Entry 9DTR (electron microscopy, 2.31 A resolution); this record covers chains 5 and A of the 47 polymer chains in the assembly.

# Chain 5
Molecule: U5 snRNA
Organism: Saccharomyces cerevisiae
Sequence (214 nucleotides; numbered 1 to 214; the number before each row is that of its first residue):
     1 AAGCAGCUUUACAGAUCAAUGGCGGAGGGAGGUCAACAUCAAGAACUGUG
    51 GGCCUUUUAUUGCCUAUAGAACUUAUAACGAACAUGGUUCUUGCCUUUUA
   101 CCAGAACCAUCCGGGUGUUGUCUCCAUAGAAACAGGUAAAGCUGUCCGUU
   151 ACUGUGGGCUUGCCAUAUUUUUUGGAACUUUUCUGCCCUUUUUCUCAAUG
   201 AGUAAGGAGGGCGU
Unresolved in the structure: 1, 27, 128, 165-166, 179-214

# Chain A
Name: Pre-mRNA-splicing factor 8
Organism: Saccharomyces cerevisiae
Reference sequence: P33334 (PRP8_YEAST); residue numbers follow UniProt; this construct covers 1-2413
Chain sequence (2413 residues; row label = number of the first residue in the row):
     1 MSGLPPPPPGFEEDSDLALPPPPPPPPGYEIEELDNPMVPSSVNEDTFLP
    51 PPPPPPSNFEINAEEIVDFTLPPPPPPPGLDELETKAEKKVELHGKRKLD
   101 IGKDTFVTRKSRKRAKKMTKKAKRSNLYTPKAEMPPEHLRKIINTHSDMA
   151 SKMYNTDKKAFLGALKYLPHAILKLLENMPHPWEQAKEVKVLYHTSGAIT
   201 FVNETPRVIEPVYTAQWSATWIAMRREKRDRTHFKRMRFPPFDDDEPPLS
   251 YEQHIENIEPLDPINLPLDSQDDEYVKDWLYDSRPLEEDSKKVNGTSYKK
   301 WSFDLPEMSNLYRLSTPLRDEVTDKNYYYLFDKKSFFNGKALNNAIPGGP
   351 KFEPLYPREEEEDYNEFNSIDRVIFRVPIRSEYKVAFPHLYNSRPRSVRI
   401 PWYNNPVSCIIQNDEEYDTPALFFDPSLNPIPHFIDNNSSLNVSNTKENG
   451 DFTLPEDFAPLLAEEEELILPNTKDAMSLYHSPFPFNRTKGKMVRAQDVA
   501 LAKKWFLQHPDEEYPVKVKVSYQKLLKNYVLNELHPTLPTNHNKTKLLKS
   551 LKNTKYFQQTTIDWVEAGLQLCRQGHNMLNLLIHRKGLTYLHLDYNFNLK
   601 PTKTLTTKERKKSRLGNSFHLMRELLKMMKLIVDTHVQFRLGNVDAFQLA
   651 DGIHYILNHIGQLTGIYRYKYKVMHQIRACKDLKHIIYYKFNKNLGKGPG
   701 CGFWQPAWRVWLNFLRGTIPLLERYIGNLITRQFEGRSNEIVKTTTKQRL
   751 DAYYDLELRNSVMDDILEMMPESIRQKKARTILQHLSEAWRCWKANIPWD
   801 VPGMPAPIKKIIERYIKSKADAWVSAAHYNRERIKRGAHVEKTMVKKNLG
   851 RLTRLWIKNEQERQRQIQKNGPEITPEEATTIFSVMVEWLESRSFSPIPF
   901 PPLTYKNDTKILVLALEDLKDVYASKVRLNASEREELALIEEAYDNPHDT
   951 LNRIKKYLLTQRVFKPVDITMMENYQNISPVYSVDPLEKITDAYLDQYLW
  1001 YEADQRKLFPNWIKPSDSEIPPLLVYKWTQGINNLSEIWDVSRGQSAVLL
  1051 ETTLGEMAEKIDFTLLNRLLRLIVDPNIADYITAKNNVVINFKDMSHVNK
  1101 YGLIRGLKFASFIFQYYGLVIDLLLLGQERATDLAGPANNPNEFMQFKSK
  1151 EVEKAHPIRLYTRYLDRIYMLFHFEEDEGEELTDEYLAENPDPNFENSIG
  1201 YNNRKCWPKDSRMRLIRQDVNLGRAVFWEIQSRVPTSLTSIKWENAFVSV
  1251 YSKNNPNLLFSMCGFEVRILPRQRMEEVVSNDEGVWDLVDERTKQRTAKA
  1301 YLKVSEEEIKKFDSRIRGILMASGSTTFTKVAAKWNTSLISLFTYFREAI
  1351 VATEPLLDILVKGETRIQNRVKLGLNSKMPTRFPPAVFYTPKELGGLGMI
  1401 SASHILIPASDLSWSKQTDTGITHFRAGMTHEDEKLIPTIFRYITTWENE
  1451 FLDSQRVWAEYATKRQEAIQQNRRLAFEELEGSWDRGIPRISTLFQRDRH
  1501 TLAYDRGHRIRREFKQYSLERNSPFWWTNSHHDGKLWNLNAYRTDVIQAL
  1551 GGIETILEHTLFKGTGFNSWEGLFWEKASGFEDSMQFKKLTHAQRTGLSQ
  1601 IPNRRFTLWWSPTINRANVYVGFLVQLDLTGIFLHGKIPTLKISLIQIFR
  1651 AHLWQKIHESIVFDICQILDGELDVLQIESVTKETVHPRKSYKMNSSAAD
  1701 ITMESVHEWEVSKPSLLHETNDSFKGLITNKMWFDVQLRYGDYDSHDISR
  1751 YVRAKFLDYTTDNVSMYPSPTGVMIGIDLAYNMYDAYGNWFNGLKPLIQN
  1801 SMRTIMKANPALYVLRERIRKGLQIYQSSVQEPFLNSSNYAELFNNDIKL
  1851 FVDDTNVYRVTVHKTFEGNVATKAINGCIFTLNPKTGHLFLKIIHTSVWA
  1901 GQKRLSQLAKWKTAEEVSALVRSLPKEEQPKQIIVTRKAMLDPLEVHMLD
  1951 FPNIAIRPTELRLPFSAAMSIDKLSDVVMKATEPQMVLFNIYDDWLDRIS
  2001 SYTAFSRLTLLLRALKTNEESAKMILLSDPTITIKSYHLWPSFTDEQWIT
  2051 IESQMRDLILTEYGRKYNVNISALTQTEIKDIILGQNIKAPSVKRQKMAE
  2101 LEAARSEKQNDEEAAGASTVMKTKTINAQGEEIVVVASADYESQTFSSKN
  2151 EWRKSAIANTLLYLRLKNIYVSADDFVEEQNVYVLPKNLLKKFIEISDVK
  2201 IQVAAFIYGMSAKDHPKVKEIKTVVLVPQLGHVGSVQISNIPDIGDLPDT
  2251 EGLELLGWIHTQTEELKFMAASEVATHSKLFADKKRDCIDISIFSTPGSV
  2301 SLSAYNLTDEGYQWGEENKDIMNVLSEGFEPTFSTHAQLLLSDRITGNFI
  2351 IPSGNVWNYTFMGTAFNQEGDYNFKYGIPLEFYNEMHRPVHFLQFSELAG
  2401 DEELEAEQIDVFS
Unresolved in the structure: 1-126, 358-365, 434-450, 772-777, 2108-2413
Small-molecule neighbours: inositol hexakisphosphate (IHP): Lys228, Arg236, Lys517, Tyr655, His659, Lys684, His685, Tyr688, Tyr689, Asn692, Lys697, Gly698, Pro699
Swiss-Prot annotation at these positions:
  - region: Met1585 to Leu1598 (Important for branch point selection)
  - mutagenesis: His1658 (H1658S: No effect on viability), Glu1684 (E1684Q: No effect on viability), His1687 (H1687S: No effect on viability), Asp1700 (D1700N: No effect on viability), Asp1735 (D1735N: No effect on viability), Asp1853 (D1853A: Alters protein folding. Severely impaired growth. Strongly reduced growth at 35 degrees Celsius; when associated with A-1854; D1853N: Reduced growth at 30 degrees Celsius ...), Asp1854 (D1854A: Reduced growth at 30 degrees Celsius. Strongly reduced growth at 16 degrees Celsius. Strongly reduced growth at 35 degrees Celsius; when associated with A-1853 ...), Thr1855 (T1855A: Reduced growth at 30 degrees Celsius. Strongly reduced growth at 16 degrees Celsius), Thr1936 (T1936A: Reduced growth at 30 degrees Celsius. Strongly reduced growth at 16 degrees Celsius), Arg1937 (R1937K: Severely impaired growth. Reduced growth at 30 degrees Celsius. Strongly reduced growth at 16 degrees Celsius)
From the paper describing this entry:
  - mutagenesis - V1862L, G1868R, T1982S: increased growth in response to fyv6Delta

# How chain 5 and chain A interact
Pairs across the interface - 115 pairs, chain 5 then chain A:
  G31(5) - Asn294(A)  sugar contact
  G31(5) - Gly295(A)  phosphate contact
  G32(5) - Gly295(A)  phosphate contact
  G32(5) - Thr296(A)  hydrogen bond to the phosphate
  G32(5) - Ser297(A)  hydrogen bond to the phosphate
  U33(5) - Lys190(A)  sugar contact
  U33(5) - Glu204(A)  base contact
  U33(5) - Thr205(A)  hydrogen bond to the base
  U33(5) - Arg207(A)  hydrogen bond to the sugar
  U33(5) - Arg284(A)  hydrogen bond to the base
  U33(5) - Thr296(A)  hydrogen bond to the phosphate
  U33(5) - Ser297(A)  phosphate contact
  U33(5) - Tyr298(A)  base contact
  C34(5) - Tyr128(A)  hydrogen bond to the sugar
  C34(5) - Lys190(A)  salt bridge to the phosphate
  C34(5) - Lys552(A)  salt bridge to the phosphate
  A35(5) - Tyr128(A)  hydrogen bond to the sugar
  A35(5) - Lys549(A)  phosphate contact
  A35(5) - Lys552(A)  salt bridge to the phosphate
  A36(5) - Lys549(A)  salt bridge to the phosphate
  C37(5) - Lys544(A)  salt bridge to the phosphate
  A38(5) - Lys544(A)  salt bridge to the phosphate
  C40(5) - Asn541(A)  hydrogen bond to the base
  A41(5) - Asn541(A)  hydrogen bond to the phosphate
  U76(5) - Lys334(A)  hydrogen bond to the phosphate
  U76(5) - Trp402(A)  stacking on the base
  U76(5) - Asn405(A)  base contact
  A77(5) - Lys334(A)  salt bridge to the phosphate
  A77(5) - Arg399(A)  salt bridge to the phosphate
  C79(5) - Pro539(A)  base contact
  C79(5) - Thr540(A)  base contact
  C79(5) - Asn541(A)  base contact
  G80(5) - Lys492(A)  salt bridge to the phosphate
  G80(5) - Arg495(A)  base contact
  G80(5) - Pro539(A)  base contact
  A81(5) - Phe484(A)  stacking on the base
  A81(5) - Arg488(A)  base contact
  A82(5) - Gln497(A)  sugar contact
  A82(5) - Asp498(A)  hydrogen bond to the sugar
  A82(5) - Ala500(A)  phosphate contact
  A82(5) - Lys503(A)  salt bridge to the phosphate
  A82(5) - Arg709(A)  hydrogen bond to the phosphate
  C83(5) - Lys503(A)  salt bridge to the phosphate
  C83(5) - Asn532(A)  sugar contact
  C83(5) - Arg709(A)  salt bridge to the phosphate
  C83(5) - Asn713(A)  hydrogen bond to the sugar
  A84(5) - Asn532(A)  hydrogen bond to the phosphate
  A84(5) - Thr537(A)  hydrogen bond to the base
  A84(5) - Gln676(A)  phosphate contact
  A84(5) - Asn713(A)  hydrogen bond to the sugar
  A84(5) - Phe714(A)  hydrogen bond to the sugar
  A84(5) - Arg716(A)  base contact
  A84(5) - Gly717(A)  hydrogen bond to the sugar
  U85(5) - Thr537(A)  base contact
  U85(5) - Lys670(A)  phosphate contact
  U85(5) - Lys672(A)  phosphate contact
  U85(5) - Gln676(A)  phosphate contact
  U85(5) - Gly717(A)  hydrogen bond to the sugar
  G86(5) - Lys670(A)  salt bridge to the phosphate
  G86(5) - Lys672(A)  salt bridge to the phosphate
  G86(5) - Leu721(A)  sugar contact
  G86(5) - Arg724(A)  sugar contact
  U92(5) - Arg836(A)  salt bridge to the phosphate
  C94(5) - Asn1369(A)  phosphate contact
  C94(5) - Lys1378(A)  hydrogen bond to the sugar
  C95(5) - His839(A)  base contact
  C95(5) - Arg1366(A)  phosphate contact
  C95(5) - Asn1369(A)  hydrogen bond to the phosphate
  C95(5) - Leu1373(A)  phosphate contact
  U96(5) - Arg1370(A)  salt bridge to the phosphate
  U97(5) - Lys747(A)  hydrogen bond to the sugar
  U97(5) - His839(A)  phosphate contact
  U97(5) - Glu841(A)  phosphate contact
  U97(5) - Lys842(A)  hydrogen bond to the phosphate
  U98(5) - Lys747(A)  phosphate contact
  A100(5) - Lys670(A)  phosphate contact
  A100(5) - Tyr671(A)  hydrogen bond to the sugar
  C101(5) - Lys670(A)  salt bridge to the phosphate
  C101(5) - Tyr671(A)  sugar contact
  C101(5) - Lys672(A)  hydrogen bond to the phosphate
  C102(5) - His675(A)  salt bridge to the phosphate
  A103(5) - Glu353(A)  phosphate contact
  A103(5) - His675(A)  salt bridge to the phosphate
  G104(5) - Lys340(A)  hydrogen bond to the phosphate
  G104(5) - Phe352(A)  phosphate contact
  G104(5) - Glu353(A)  hydrogen bond to the phosphate
  G104(5) - Pro354(A)  sugar contact
  G104(5) - Lys527(A)  salt bridge to the phosphate
  G104(5) - Leu531(A)  phosphate contact
  A105(5) - Lys340(A)  salt bridge to the phosphate
  A105(5) - Leu355(A)  sugar contact
  A105(5) - Leu534(A)  phosphate contact
  A105(5) - His535(A)  salt bridge to the phosphate
  A106(5) - His535(A)  phosphate contact
  A109(5) - Thr537(A)  base contact
  U110(5) - Pro720(A)  sugar contact
  C111(5) - Arg716(A)  hydrogen bond to the base
  C111(5) - Ile719(A)  sugar contact
  C111(5) - Pro720(A)  sugar contact
  C112(5) - His170(A)  salt bridge to the phosphate
  C112(5) - Leu173(A)  sugar contact
  C112(5) - Arg495(A)  hydrogen bond to the sugar
  C112(5) - Pro539(A)  base contact
  C112(5) - Arg716(A)  base contact
  G113(5) - Lys174(A)  salt bridge to the phosphate
  G113(5) - Arg495(A)  hydrogen bond to the sugar
  G113(5) - Pro539(A)  base contact
  G114(5) - Lys546(A)  salt bridge to the phosphate
  G115(5) - Lys299(A)  salt bridge to the phosphate
  U116(5) - Lys300(A)  salt bridge to the phosphate
  G120(5) - Tyr128(A)  base contact
  U121(5) - Tyr128(A)  hydrogen bond to the sugar
  U121(5) - Thr129(A)  sugar contact
  U121(5) - Pro130(A)  sugar contact
  C122(5) - Pro130(A)  sugar contact
Interface residues without a listed pair, chain 5 (45 interface residues in all): U99
Interface residues without a listed pair, chain A (84 interface residues in all): Asn203, Lys325, Lys351, Val494, Glu533, Leu538, Asn543, Asn617, Arg668, Tyr669, Thr718, Tyr725

# In short
Chain 5 and chain A form an interface of 45 and 84 residues respectively; the contacts include 32 hydrogen
bonds, 27 salt bridges and 2 aromatic stacking contacts. Polar pairs include U33(5)-Thr205(A),
U33(5)-Arg284(A) and C40(5)-Asn541(A). Ligands of chain A: inositol hexakisphosphate. From the paper: V1862L,
G1868R and T1982S of chain A increase growth in response to fyv6Delta.
Chain 5 is U5 snRNA and chain A is Pre-mRNA-splicing factor 8, both from Saccharomyces cerevisiae; the
structure, Structure of the yeast post-catalytic P complex spliceosome at 2.3 Angstrom resolution, was
determined by electron microscopy.
